Entry 8BC5 (X-ray diffraction, 1.91 A resolution); this record covers chain A.

Chain A:
Protein: MOBP
Organism: Tipula oleracea nudivirus
UniProt: A0A0B4VFQ3 (A0A0B4VFQ3_9VIRU); residue numbers follow UniProt; this construct covers 1-241
Chain sequence (241 residues; row label = number of the first residue in the row):
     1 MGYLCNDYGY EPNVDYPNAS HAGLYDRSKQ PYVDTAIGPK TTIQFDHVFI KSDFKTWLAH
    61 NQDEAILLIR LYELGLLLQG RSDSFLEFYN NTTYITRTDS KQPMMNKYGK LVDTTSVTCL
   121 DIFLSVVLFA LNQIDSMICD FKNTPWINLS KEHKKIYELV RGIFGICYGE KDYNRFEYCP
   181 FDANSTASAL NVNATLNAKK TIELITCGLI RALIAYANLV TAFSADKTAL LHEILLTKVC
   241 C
Unresolved in the structure: 1-9, 165-177, 236-241
Construct notes: engineered mutation Mse104 (Phe in A0A0B4VFQ3), Mse105 (Leu in A0A0B4VFQ3), Mse137 (Leu in A0A0B4VFQ3)
Modified / non-standard residues: Mse1, Mse104, Mse105, Mse137 (selenomethionine)
Cystine bridges: Cys119-Cys179
Ion coordination: Ca2+: Asp140, Asn143, Asn148

Summary:
Asp140, Asn143 and Asn148 form the Ca2+ site.
Chain A is MOBP (Tipula oleracea nudivirus); the structure, Recombinant Tipula oleracea Nudivirus Polyhedrin -
Selenomethionine, was determined by X-ray diffraction (same publication as 8BCK and 8BCL).
